8DF2 - chains C and D of the 4 polymer chains in the assembly; structure by X-ray diffraction, 2.35 A resolution.

# Chain C (and D)
Protein: NPCBM/NEW2 domain-containing protein
Source organism: Akkermansia muciniphila
Notes: chain D of this document is another copy of the same molecule, construct and numbering; everything in this record applies to it too
UniProtKB: A0A8F1DJZ3 (A0A8F1DJZ3_9BACT); residues 1-486 here correspond to UniProt positions 24-509 (UniProt number = residue number + 23)
Sequence (486 residues; row label = number of the first residue in the row):
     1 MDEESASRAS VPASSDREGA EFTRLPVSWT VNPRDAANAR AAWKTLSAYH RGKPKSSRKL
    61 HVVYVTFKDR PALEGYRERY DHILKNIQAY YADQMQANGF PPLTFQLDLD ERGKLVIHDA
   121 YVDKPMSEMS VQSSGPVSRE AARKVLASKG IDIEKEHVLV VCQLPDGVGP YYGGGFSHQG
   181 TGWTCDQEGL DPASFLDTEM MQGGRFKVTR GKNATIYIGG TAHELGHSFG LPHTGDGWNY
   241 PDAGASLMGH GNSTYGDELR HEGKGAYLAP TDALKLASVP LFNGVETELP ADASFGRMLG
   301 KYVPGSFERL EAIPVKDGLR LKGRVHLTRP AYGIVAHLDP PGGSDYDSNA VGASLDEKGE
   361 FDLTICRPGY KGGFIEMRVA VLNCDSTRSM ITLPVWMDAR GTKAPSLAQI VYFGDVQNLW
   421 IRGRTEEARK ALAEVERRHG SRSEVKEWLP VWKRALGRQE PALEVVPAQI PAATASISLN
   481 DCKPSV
Disordered / not traced: 1-17, 201-208, 400-486 (chain D: 1-19, 202-207, 400-486)
Ion coordination: Zn2+: His223, His227, His233; Ca2+: Asp339, Pro340, Gly342, Ser344, Asp347
Reported in the primary citation:
  - catalytic residues: Glu224
  - mutagenesis - Y171A, Y217A: abolished catalytic activity
  - mutagenesis - E224A: abolished catalytic activity on FRET peptide
  - mutagenesis - D166A: abolished catalytic activity on IgA-hinge FRET peptide

# How chain C and chain D interact
Pairs across the interface (37; chain C residue first):
  Gly305(C) - Pro394(D)
  Ser306(C) - Phe374(D)
  Ser306(C) - Pro394(D)
  Ser306(C) - Val395(D)
  Ser306(C) - Trp396(D)
  Phe307(C) - Pro394(D)  hydrogen bond (backbone-backbone)
  Phe307(C) - Val395(D)
  Phe307(C) - Trp396(D)  hydrogen bond (backbone-backbone)
  Glu308(C) - Pro314(D)
  Glu308(C) - Trp396(D)
  Arg309(C) - Ala312(D)
  Arg309(C) - Pro314(D)
  Leu310(C) - Leu310(D)
  Leu310(C) - Glu311(D)
  Leu310(C) - Ala312(D)  hydrogen bond (backbone-backbone)
  Glu311(C) - Leu310(D)
  Glu311(C) - Ile313(D)
  Ala312(C) - Arg309(D)
  Ala312(C) - Leu310(D)  hydrogen bond (backbone-backbone)
  Ile313(C) - Glu311(D)
  Pro314(C) - Glu308(D)
  Pro314(C) - Arg309(D)
  His326(C) - Trp396(D)
  Phe374(C) - Ser306(D)
  Phe374(C) - Thr328(D)
  Ile391(C) - Pro394(D)  hydrophobic
  Leu393(C) - Leu393(D)  hydrophobic
  Pro394(C) - Gly305(D)
  Pro394(C) - Ser306(D)
  Pro394(C) - Phe307(D)  hydrogen bond (backbone-backbone)
  Pro394(C) - Ile391(D)  hydrophobic
  Val395(C) - Ser306(D)
  Val395(C) - Phe307(D)
  Trp396(C) - Ser306(D)
  Trp396(C) - Phe307(D)  hydrogen bond (backbone-backbone)
  Trp396(C) - Glu308(D)
  Trp396(C) - His326(D)
Also at the interface, not in a pair above, chain D (19 interface residues in all): Asp398

# Summary
17 residues of chain C face 19 of chain D across their interface, with 6 hydrogen bonds. Main-chain hydrogen
bonds include Phe307(C)-Pro394(D), Phe307(C)-Trp396(D) and Leu310(C)-Ala312(D). His223(C), His227(C) and
His233(C) coordinate Zn2+. The paper reports the catalytic residue Glu224(C); Y171A and Y217A of chain C
abolish catalytic activity; 4 substitutions were tested in all.
Both chains are NPCBM/NEW2 domain-containing protein (Akkermansia muciniphila). Entry 8DF2 (The structure of
the 'ALT' construct of the Amuc_1438 glycopeptidase) was determined by X-ray diffraction together with 8DEK
from the same study.
